9KZJ - chains H and L of the 14 polymer chains in the assembly; structure by electron microscopy, 3.50 A resolution.

# Chain H
Molecule: BIG2 domain-containing protein
From: Escherichia phage T1
Reference sequence: Q6XQD4 (Q6XQD4_BPT1); residue numbers follow UniProt; this construct covers 1-255
Chain sequence (255 residues; numbered 1 to 255; the number before each row is that of its first residue):
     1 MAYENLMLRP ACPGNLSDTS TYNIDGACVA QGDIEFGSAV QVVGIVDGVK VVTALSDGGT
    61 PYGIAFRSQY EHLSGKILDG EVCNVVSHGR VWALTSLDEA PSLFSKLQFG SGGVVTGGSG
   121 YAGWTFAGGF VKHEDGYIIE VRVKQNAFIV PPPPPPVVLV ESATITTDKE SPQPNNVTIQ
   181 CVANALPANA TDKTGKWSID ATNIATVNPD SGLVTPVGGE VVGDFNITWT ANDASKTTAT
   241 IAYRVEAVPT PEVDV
Unresolved in the structure: 1, 154-255

# Chain L
Molecule: cement protein II
From: Escherichia phage T1
Reference sequence: Q6XQD5 (Q6XQD5_BPT1); numbering as in UniProt (aligned over 1-158)
Chain sequence (158 residues; numbered 1 to 158; the number before each row is that of its first residue):
     1 MAQINASYQR DMAIALPGMV ADTSKYNIDG ACVVNEGDVL VGAAVQVVQA QAVDGHKLVK
    61 ALTTGTTPYG VAIRSHWQTV NAQNQMIYED GGAINVMTSG RVWMLSKSTE APTFGSAVKL
   121 DVDGQEKSDG TIETTWTYAG GWTKYKDIQL VEVQLHQL
Unresolved in the structure: 1

# Interface between chain H and chain L
Residue-residue contacts (17; chain H residue first):
  Tyr-22(H) with Lys-25(L)
  Asp-25(H) with Arg-101(L), salt bridge
  Val-42(H) with Phe-114(L), hydrophobic
  Ile-45(H) with Phe-114(L), hydrophobic; Ala-139(L); Gly-140(L)
  Lys-50(H) with Phe-114(L)
  Tyr-62(H) with Phe-114(L), hydrophobic
  Gln-145(H) with Arg-101(L); Gln-154(L)
  Asn-146(H) with Thr-137(L), hydrogen bond; Gln-154(L)
  Ile-149(H) with Ser-116(L); Thr-137(L)
  Val-150(H) with Thr-113(L); Gly-115(L); Ser-116(L)
Other interface residues (no listed pair), chain H (12 interface residues in all): Thr-21, Asn-23
Other interface residues (no listed pair), chain L (14 interface residues in all): Ser-24, Ala-117, Leu-155, His-156

# In short
12 residues of chain H face 14 of chain L across their interface; the contacts include 1 hydrogen bond and 1
salt bridge. Among the polar pairs are Asp-25(H)/Arg-101(L) and Asn-146(H)/Thr-137(L).
Chain H is BIG2 domain-containing protein and chain L is cement protein II, both from Escherichia phage T1;
the structure, Cryo-EM structure of bacteriophage T1 capsid, was determined by electron microscopy (same
publication as 9L01, 9L0E, 9L0F and 9L9P).
